Entry 7OOC (electron microscopy, 3.70 A resolution); this record covers chains L and 5 of the 21 polymer chains in the assembly.

Chain L:
Name: 30S ribosomal protein S13
Organism: Mycoplasma pneumoniae (strain ATCC 29342 / M129)
UniProtKB: Q50297 (RS13_MYCPN); numbering as in UniProt (aligned over 1-124)
Sequence (124 residues; numbered 1 to 124; the number before each row is that of its first residue):
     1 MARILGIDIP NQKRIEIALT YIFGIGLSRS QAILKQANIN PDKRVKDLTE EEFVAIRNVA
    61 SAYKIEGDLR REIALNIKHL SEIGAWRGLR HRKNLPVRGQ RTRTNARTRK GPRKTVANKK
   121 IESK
Not modelled in the structure: 1-4, 123-124

Chain 5:
Molecule: 16S rRNA
Organism: Mycoplasma pneumoniae (strain ATCC 29342 / M129)
Sequence (1520 nucleotides; numbered 1 to 1520; the number before each row is that of its first residue):
     1 UUUUUCUGAG AGUUUGAUCC UGGCUCAGGA UUAACGCUGG CGGCAUGCCU AAUACAUGCA
    61 AGUCGAUCGA AAGUAGUAAU ACUUUAGAGG CGAACGGGUG AGUAACACGU AUCCAAUCUA
   121 CCUUAUAAUG GGGGAUAACU AGUUGAAAGA CUAGCUAAUA CCGCAUAAGA ACUUUGGUUC
   181 GCAUGAAUCA AAGUUGAAAG GACCUGCAAG GGUUCGUUAU UUGAUGAGGG UGCGCCAUAU
   241 CAGCUAGUUG GUGGGGUAAC GGCCUACCAA GGCAAUGACG UGUAGCUAUG CUGAGAAGUA
   301 GAAUAGCCAC AAUGGGACUG AGACACGGCC CAUACUCCUA CGGGAGGCAG CAGUAGGGAA
   361 UUUUUCACAA UGAGCGAAAG CUUGAUGGAG CAAUGCCGCG UGAACGAUGA AGGUCUUUAA
   421 GAUUGUAAAG UUCUUUUAUU UGGGAAGAAU GACUUUAGCA GGUAAUGGCU AGAGUUUGAC
   481 UGUACCAUUU UGAAUAAGUG ACGACUAACU AUGUGCCAGC AGUCGCGGUA AUACAUAGGU
   541 CGCAAGCGUU AUCCGGAUUU AUUGGGCGUA AAGCAAGCGC AGGCGGAUUG AAAAGUCUGG
   601 UGUUAAAGGC AGCUGCUUAA CAGUUGUAUG CAUUGGAAAC UAUUAAUCUA GAGUGUGGUA
   661 GGGAGUUUUG GAAUUUCAUG UGGAGCGGUG AAAUGCGUAG AUAUAUGAAG GAACACCAGU
   721 GGCGAAGGCG AAAACUUAGG CCAUUACUGA CGCUUAGGCU UGAAAGUGUG GGGAGCAAAU
   781 AGGAUUAGAU ACCCUAGUAG UCCACACCGU AAACGAUAGA UACUAGCUGU CGGGGCGAUC
   841 CCCUCGGUAG UGAAGUUAAC ACAUUAAGUA UCUCGCCUGG GUAGUACAUU CGCAAGAAUG
   901 AAACUCAAAC GGAAUUGACG GGGACCCGCA CAAGUGGUGG AGCAUGUUGC UUAAUUCGAC
   961 GGUACACGAA AAACCUUACC UAGACUUGAC AUCCUUGGCA AAGUUAUGGA AACAUAAUGG
  1021 AGGUUAACCG AGUGACAGGU GGUGCAUGGU UGUCGUCAGC UCGUGUCGUG AGAUGUUGGG
  1081 UUAAGUCCCG CAACGAGCGC AACCCUUAUC GUUAGUUACA UUGUCUAGCG AGACUGCUAA
  1141 UGCAAAUUGG AGGAAGGAAG GGAUGACGUC AAAUCAUCAU GCCCCUUAUG UCUAGGGCUG
  1201 CAAACGUGCU ACAAUGGCCA AUACAAACAG UCGCCAGCUU GUAAAAGUGA GCAAAUCUGU
  1261 AAAGUUGGUC UCAGUUCGGA UUGAGGGCUG CAAUUCGUCC UCAUGAAGUC GGAAUCACUA
  1321 GUAAUCGCGA AUCAGCUAUG UCGCGGUGAA UACGUUCUCG GGUCUUGUAC ACACCGCCCG
  1381 UCAAACUAUG AAAGCUGGUA AUAUUUAAAA ACGUGUUGCU AACCAUUAGG AAGCGCAUGU
  1441 CAAGGAUAGC ACCGGUGAUU GGAGUUAAGU CGUAACAAGG UACCCCUACG AGAACGUGGG
  1501 GGUGGAUCAC CUCCUUUCUA
Not modelled in the structure: 1-4, 181-184, 1020-1027, 1510-1520

Chain L / chain 5 interface:
Contacting residue pairs (72; chain L residue first):
  Gln12(L) - U1271(5)  phosphate contact
  Lys13(L) - U1276(5)  phosphate contact
  Arg14(L) - U1276(5)  hydrogen bond to the base
  Ile17(L) - U1276(5)  base contact
  Tyr21(L) - U1276(5)  hydrogen bond to the phosphate
  Ile22(L) - U1304(5)  phosphate contact
  Phe23(L) - U1304(5)  sugar contact
  Gly24(L) - A1303(5)  phosphate contact
  Gly24(L) - U1304(5)  hydrogen bond to the phosphate
  Ile25(L) - A1303(5)  phosphate contact
  Ile25(L) - U1304(5)  hydrogen bond to the phosphate
  Gly26(L) - A1303(5)  hydrogen bond to the phosphate
  Gly26(L) - U1304(5)  hydrogen bond to the phosphate
  Leu27(L) - A1303(5)  phosphate contact
  Ser28(L) - C1302(5)  hydrogen bond to the phosphate
  Arg29(L) - C1302(5)  hydrogen bond to the sugar
  Arg29(L) - A1303(5)  phosphate contact
  Asn76(L) - G1283(5)  hydrogen bond to the phosphate
  Asn76(L) - A1284(5)  hydrogen bond to the phosphate
  Trp86(L) - U1295(5)  sugar contact
  Trp86(L) - C1296(5)  phosphate contact
  Arg87(L) - A1284(5)  salt bridge to the phosphate
  Arg90(L) - C1201(5)  salt bridge to the phosphate
  His91(L) - U1282(5)  hydrogen bond to the phosphate
  His91(L) - G1283(5)  phosphate contact
  Leu95(L) - C1201(5)  phosphate contact
  Leu95(L) - A1202(5)  phosphate contact
  Pro96(L) - U1282(5)  phosphate contact
  Val97(L) - U1282(5)  hydrogen bond to the phosphate
  Arg98(L) - U1282(5)  hydrogen bond to the phosphate
  Arg98(L) - G1283(5)  salt bridge to the phosphate
  Arg98(L) - G1297(5)  phosphate contact
  Gln100(L) - A944(5)  phosphate contact
  Gln100(L) - U1281(5)  hydrogen bond to the phosphate
  Gln100(L) - U1282(5)  hydrogen bond to the phosphate
  Arg101(L) - A944(5)  phosphate contact
  Arg101(L) - U945(5)  salt bridge to the phosphate
  Arg101(L) - G946(5)  salt bridge to the phosphate
  Arg101(L) - G1200(5)  phosphate contact
  Thr102(L) - G1200(5)  hydrogen bond to the phosphate
  Thr102(L) - C1201(5)  hydrogen bond to the sugar
  Arg103(L) - U947(5)  hydrogen bond to the base
  Arg103(L) - U948(5)  hydrogen bond to the base
  Arg103(L) - G949(5)  base contact
  Arg103(L) - G1200(5)  hydrogen bond to the phosphate
  Arg103(L) - C1201(5)  base contact
  Arg103(L) - A1203(5)  hydrogen bond to the base
  Thr104(L) - U945(5)  base contact
  Thr104(L) - G946(5)  base contact
  Thr104(L) - A1204(5)  base contact
  Thr104(L) - C1205(5)  hydrogen bond to the base
  Asn105(L) - C943(5)  phosphate contact
  Asn105(L) - A944(5)  hydrogen bond to the base
  Ala106(L) - C943(5)  hydrogen bond to the phosphate
  Arg107(L) - G942(5)  phosphate contact
  Arg107(L) - C943(5)  hydrogen bond to the phosphate
  Arg107(L) - A1203(5)  salt bridge to the phosphate
  Thr108(L) - G942(5)  phosphate contact
  Thr108(L) - C943(5)  hydrogen bond to the phosphate
  Thr108(L) - A1280(5)  sugar contact
  Thr108(L) - U1281(5)  sugar contact
  Arg109(L) - U1281(5)  sugar contact
  Lys110(L) - C1201(5)  hydrogen bond to the sugar
  Lys110(L) - A1202(5)  salt bridge to the phosphate
  Lys110(L) - A1203(5)  salt bridge to the phosphate
  Arg113(L) - A1203(5)  phosphate contact
  Arg113(L) - A1204(5)  salt bridge to the phosphate
  Lys114(L) - A1202(5)  phosphate contact
  Lys114(L) - A1203(5)  hydrogen bond to the phosphate
  Val116(L) - A1202(5)  base contact
  Val116(L) - A1203(5)  hydrogen bond to the sugar
  Lys119(L) - G949(5)  sugar contact
Also at the interface, not in a pair above, chain L (41 interface residues in all): Leu69, Gly99, Thr115, Asn118
Also at the interface, not in a pair above, chain 5 (33 interface residues in all): A941, C950, U1269, U1275, U1294, A1306

In short:
41 residues of chain L and 33 residues of chain 5 are in contact; the contacts include 29 hydrogen bonds and 9
salt bridges. Polar pairs include Arg14(L)-U1276(5), Arg103(L)-U947(5) and Arg103(L)-U948(5).
Here chain L is 30S ribosomal protein S13 and chain 5 is 16S rRNA, both from Mycoplasma pneumoniae (strain
ATCC 29342 / M129). Entry 7OOC (Mycoplasma pneumoniae 30S subunit of ribosomes in chloramphenicol-treated
cells) was determined by electron microscopy (same publication as 7OOD, 7P6Z, 7PAH, 7PAI, 7PAJ, 7PAK and 23
further entries).
